PDB entry 8EMK | X-ray diffraction, 1.67 A resolution | chains A and B of the 3 polymer chains in the assembly

# Chain A
Name: MHC class I antigen
From: Homo sapiens
Reference sequence: F4NBT2 (F4NBT2_HUMAN); residues 1-276 here correspond to UniProt positions 25-300 (UniProt number = residue number + 24)
Amino-acid sequence (276 residues; row label = number of the first residue in the row):
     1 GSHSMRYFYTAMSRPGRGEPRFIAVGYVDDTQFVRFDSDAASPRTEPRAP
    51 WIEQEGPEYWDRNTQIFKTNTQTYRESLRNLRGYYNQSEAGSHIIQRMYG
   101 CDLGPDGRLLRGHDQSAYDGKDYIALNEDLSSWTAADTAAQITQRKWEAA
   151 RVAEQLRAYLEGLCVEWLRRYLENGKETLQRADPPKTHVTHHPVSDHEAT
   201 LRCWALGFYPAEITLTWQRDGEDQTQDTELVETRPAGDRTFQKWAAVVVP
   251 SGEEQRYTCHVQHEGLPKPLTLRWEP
Cystine bridges: Cys101-Cys164, Cys203-Cys259
Ion coordination: Na+: Ser38, Asp39, Asp196

# Chain B
Name: Beta-2-microglobulin
From: Homo sapiens
Reference sequence: P61769 (B2MG_HUMAN); residues 1-99 here correspond to UniProt positions 21-119 (UniProt number = residue number + 20)
Amino-acid sequence (100 residues; numbered 0 to 99; the number before each row is that of its first residue; numbering starts at 0):
     0 MIQRTPKIQVYSRHPAENGKSNFLNCYVSGFHPSDIEVDLLKNGERIEKV
    50 EHSDLSFSKDWSFYLLYYTEFTPTEKDEYACRVNHVTLSQPKIVKWDRDM
Disordered / not traced: 0
Sequence notes: initiating methionine (0)
Swiss-Prot annotation at these positions:
  - modified residue: Gln2 (Pyrrolidone carboxylic acid)
  - glycosylation: Ile1 (N-linked (Glc) (glycation) isoleucine), Lys19 (N-linked (Glc) (glycation) lysine), Lys41 (N-linked (Glc) (glycation) lysine), Lys48 (N-linked (Glc) (glycation) lysine), Lys58 (N-linked (Glc) (glycation) lysine), Lys91 (N-linked (Glc) (glycation) lysine), Lys94 (N-linked (Glc) (glycation) lysine)
Cystine bridges: Cys25-Cys80
Ion coordination: Na+: Asn83, His84, Leu87

# Interface between chain A and chain B
Residue-residue contacts (60):
  Phe8(A) - Ser55(B)
  Phe8(A) - Phe56(B)
  Tyr9(A) - Phe56(B)
  Thr10(A) - Phe56(B)
  Thr10(A) - Phe62(B)
  Met12(A) - Ser33(B)  hydrogen bond
  Arg17(A) - Asp34(B)  salt bridge
  Val25(A) - Asp53(B)
  Val25(A) - Leu54(B)
  Val25(A) - Ser55(B)
  Tyr27(A) - Ser55(B)
  Tyr27(A) - Tyr63(B)  hydrogen bond
  Gln32(A) - Asp53(B)  hydrogen bond
  Arg35(A) - Asp53(B)  salt bridge
  Arg48(A) - Asp53(B)  salt bridge
  Ile94(A) - His31(B)
  Ile94(A) - Pro32(B)  hydrophobic
  Ile94(A) - Ser33(B)
  Gln96(A) - His31(B)  hydrogen bond
  Gln96(A) - Phe56(B)
  Gln96(A) - Trp60(B)  hydrogen bond (side chain-backbone)
  Gln96(A) - Phe62(B)
  Arg97(A) - Phe56(B)
  Met98(A) - Phe56(B)  hydrophobic
  Met98(A) - Trp60(B)  hydrophobic
  Gln115(A) - Trp60(B)
  Ser116(A) - Trp60(B)
  Ala117(A) - Trp60(B)  hydrophobic
  Asp119(A) - His31(B)
  Gly120(A) - Arg3(B)  hydrogen bond (backbone-side chain)
  Gly120(A) - His31(B)
  Gly120(A) - Trp60(B)
  Asp122(A) - Trp60(B)  hydrogen bond
  His192(A) - Asp98(B)  salt bridge
  Arg202(A) - Asp98(B)  hydrogen bond (side chain-backbone)
  Arg202(A) - Met99(B)
  Trp204(A) - Asp98(B)
  Trp204(A) - Met99(B)
  Val231(A) - Gln8(B)
  Glu232(A) - Lys6(B)
  Glu232(A) - Gln8(B)  hydrogen bond (backbone-side chain)
  Glu232(A) - Ser28(B)  hydrogen bond
  Thr233(A) - Tyr26(B)
  Arg234(A) - Gln8(B)  hydrogen bond
  Arg234(A) - Tyr10(B)
  Arg234(A) - Tyr26(B)
  Arg234(A) - Met99(B)  hydrogen bond (side chain-backbone)
  Pro235(A) - Tyr10(B)  hydrogen bond (backbone-side chain)
  Pro235(A) - Asn24(B)
  Pro235(A) - Tyr26(B)
  Ala236(A) - Arg12(B)  hydrogen bond (backbone-side chain)
  Ala236(A) - Asn24(B)  hydrogen bond (backbone-side chain)
  Gly237(A) - Arg12(B)  hydrogen bond (backbone-side chain)
  Gly237(A) - Leu65(B)
  Asp238(A) - Arg12(B)
  Asp238(A) - His13(B)  salt bridge
  Gln242(A) - Tyr10(B)
  Gln242(A) - Ser11(B)  hydrogen bond (side chain-backbone)
  Gln242(A) - Arg12(B)  hydrogen bond (side chain-backbone)
  Trp244(A) - Met99(B)  hydrogen bond (side chain-backbone)
Interface residues without a listed pair, chain A (36 interface residues in all): Arg21, Ile23, Lys121
Interface residues without a listed pair, chain B (28 interface residues in all): Ile1, Ser57, Lys58, Asp59

# In short
The interface between chain A and chain B involves 36 residues on one side and 28 on the other; the contacts
include 19 hydrogen bonds and 5 salt bridges. Polar contacts include Arg17(A)-Asp34(B), Arg35(A)-Asp53(B) and
Arg48(A)-Asp53(B). Ser38(A), Asp39(A) and Asp196(A) coordinate Na+.
Chain A is MHC class I antigen and chain B is Beta-2-microglobulin, both from Homo sapiens; the structure,
Crystal structure of HLA-B*35:01-NP3 epitope from 1957 H2N2 influenza strain, was determined by X-ray
diffraction.
